PDB entry 6KWL | X-ray diffraction, 1.80 A resolution | chains A and B of the 3 polymer chains in the assembly

Chain A:
Name: MHC class I antigen
Organism: Sus scrofa
UniProt: A0A0F6N4U7 (A0A0F6N4U7_PIG); residues 1-275 here correspond to UniProt positions 22-296 (UniProt number = residue number + 21)
Sequence (275 residues; numbered 1 to 275; the number before each row is that of its first residue):
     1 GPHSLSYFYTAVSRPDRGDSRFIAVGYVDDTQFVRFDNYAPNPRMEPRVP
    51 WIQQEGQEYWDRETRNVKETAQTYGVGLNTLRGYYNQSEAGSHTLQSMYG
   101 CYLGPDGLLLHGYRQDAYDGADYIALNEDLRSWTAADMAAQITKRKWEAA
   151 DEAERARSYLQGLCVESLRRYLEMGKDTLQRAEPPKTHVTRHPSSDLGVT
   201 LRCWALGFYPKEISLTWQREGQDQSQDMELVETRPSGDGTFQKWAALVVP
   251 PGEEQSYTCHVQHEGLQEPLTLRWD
Construct notes: engineered mutation Ala156 (Arg177 in A0A0F6N4U7)
Disulfide bonds: Cys101-Cys164, Cys203-Cys259
From the paper describing this entry:
  - mutagenesis - Y99F: abolished binding to NW9

Chain B:
Name: Beta-2-microglobulin
Organism: Sus scrofa
UniProt: Q07717 (B2MG_PIG); residues 3-100 here correspond to UniProt positions 21-118 (UniProt number = residue number + 18)
Sequence (98 residues; row label = number of the first residue in the row):
     3 VARPPKVQVYSRHPAENGKPNYLNCYVSGFHPPQIEIDLLKNGEKMNAEQ
    53 SDLSFSKDWSFYLLVHTEFTPNAVDQYSCRVKHVTLDKPKIVKWDRDH
Disulfide bonds: Cys27-Cys81

Chain A / chain B interface:
Pairs across the interface (57; chain A residue first):
  Phe8(A) - Phe57(B)  hydrophobic
  Tyr9(A) - Phe57(B)
  Thr10(A) - Leu55(B)
  Thr10(A) - Phe57(B)
  Thr10(A) - Phe63(B)
  Val12(A) - Pro35(B)  hydrophobic
  Ile23(A) - Leu55(B)
  Val25(A) - Asp54(B)
  Val25(A) - Leu55(B)
  Val25(A) - Ser56(B)
  Tyr27(A) - Ser56(B)  hydrogen bond
  Tyr27(A) - Tyr64(B)  hydrogen bond
  Gln32(A) - Asp54(B)  hydrogen bond
  Arg35(A) - Asp54(B)  salt bridge
  Arg48(A) - Asp54(B)  salt bridge
  Thr94(A) - His33(B)
  Thr94(A) - Pro35(B)
  Thr94(A) - Phe63(B)
  Gln96(A) - Phe57(B)
  Gln96(A) - Trp61(B)  hydrogen bond (side chain-backbone)
  Gln96(A) - Phe63(B)
  Ser97(A) - Phe57(B)
  Met98(A) - Lys59(B)
  Met98(A) - Trp61(B)  hydrophobic
  Tyr102(A) - Lys59(B)
  Tyr113(A) - Lys59(B)  hydrogen bond
  Gln115(A) - Trp61(B)
  Asp116(A) - Trp61(B)
  Ala117(A) - Trp61(B)  hydrophobic
  Asp119(A) - His33(B)
  Gly120(A) - His33(B)  hydrogen bond (backbone-side chain)
  Asp122(A) - Trp61(B)  hydrogen bond
  His188(A) - Pro16(B)
  His192(A) - Asp99(B)  salt bridge
  Arg202(A) - Asp99(B)  hydrogen bond (side chain-backbone)
  Trp204(A) - Asp99(B)
  Trp204(A) - His100(B)
  Leu206(A) - Arg14(B)
  Val231(A) - Gln10(B)
  Glu232(A) - Lys8(B)  salt bridge
  Glu232(A) - Gln10(B)  hydrogen bond (backbone-side chain)
  Arg234(A) - Gln10(B)  hydrogen bond
  Arg234(A) - Tyr12(B)
  Arg234(A) - His100(B)  hydrogen bond
  Pro235(A) - Tyr12(B)  hydrogen bond (backbone-side chain)
  Pro235(A) - Asn26(B)
  Pro235(A) - Tyr28(B)
  Pro235(A) - Leu66(B)  hydrophobic
  Ser236(A) - Arg14(B)  hydrogen bond (backbone-side chain)
  Ser236(A) - Asn26(B)  hydrogen bond (backbone-side chain)
  Gly237(A) - Arg14(B)  hydrogen bond (backbone-side chain)
  Gly237(A) - Leu66(B)
  Asp238(A) - Arg14(B)
  Gln242(A) - Tyr12(B)
  Gln242(A) - Ser13(B)
  Gln242(A) - Arg14(B)
  Trp244(A) - His100(B)
Interface residues without a listed pair, chain A (37 interface residues in all): Thr233
Interface residues without a listed pair, chain B (25 interface residues in all): Val3, Ser30, Ser58, Arg98

Overview:
Chain A and chain B form an interface of 37 and 25 residues respectively; the contacts include 15 hydrogen
bonds and 4 salt bridges. Polar pairs include Arg35(A)-Asp54(B), Arg48(A)-Asp54(B) and His192(A)-Asp99(B).
From the paper: Y99F of chain A abolishes binding to NW9.
Chain A is MHC class I antigen and chain B is Beta-2-microglobulin, both from Sus scrofa; the structure,
Crystal structure of pSLA-1*0401(R156A) complex with FMDV-derived epitope MTAHITVPY, was determined by X-ray
diffraction together with 6KWK, 6KWN and 6KWO from the same study.
